PDB entry 5EYP | X-ray diffraction, 1.90 A resolution | chains A and B of the 3 polymer chains in the assembly

[Chain A]
Protein: Tubulin alpha chain
Organism: Ovis aries
UniProtKB: D0VWZ0 (D0VWZ0_SHEEP); numbering as in UniProt (aligned over 1-451)
Sequence (451 residues; numbered 1 to 451; the number before each row is that of its first residue):
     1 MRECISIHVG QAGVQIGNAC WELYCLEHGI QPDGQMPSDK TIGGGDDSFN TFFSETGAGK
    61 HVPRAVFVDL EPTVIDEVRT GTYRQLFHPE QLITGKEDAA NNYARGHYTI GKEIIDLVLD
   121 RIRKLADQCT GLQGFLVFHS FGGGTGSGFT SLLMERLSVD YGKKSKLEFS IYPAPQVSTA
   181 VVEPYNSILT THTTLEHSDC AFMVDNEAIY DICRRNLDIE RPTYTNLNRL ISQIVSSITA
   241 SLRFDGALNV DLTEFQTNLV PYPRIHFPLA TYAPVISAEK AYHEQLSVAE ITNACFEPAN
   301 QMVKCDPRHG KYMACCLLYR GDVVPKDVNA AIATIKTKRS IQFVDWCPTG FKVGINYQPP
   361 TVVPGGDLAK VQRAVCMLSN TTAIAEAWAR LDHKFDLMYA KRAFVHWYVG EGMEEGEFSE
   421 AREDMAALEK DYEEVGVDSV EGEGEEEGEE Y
Unresolved in the structure: 38-46, 438-451
Differences from the reference sequence: variant S232 (Gly in D0VWZ0), S340 (Thr in D0VWZ0)
Ligand contacts:
  - GTP (guanosine-5'-triphosphate): G10, Q11, A12, Q15, I16, D69, D98, A99, A100, N101, N102, S140, G142, G143, G144, T145, G146, I171, P173, V177, S178, T179, E183, N206, Y224, N228, I231
  - colchicine (LOC; N-[(7S)-1,2,3,10-tetramethoxy-9-oxo-6,7-dihydro-5H-benzo[d]heptalen-7-yl]ethanamide): N101, S178, T179, A180, V181

[Chain B]
Protein: Tubulin beta chain
Organism: Ovis aries
UniProtKB: D0VWY9 (D0VWY9_SHEEP); the author numbering skips numbers that UniProt does not, so the offset changes along the chain: 1-42 = UniProt 1-42; 45-360 = UniProt 43-358; 369-455 = UniProt 359-445
Sequence (445 residues; each row starts with the number of its first residue; note: 10 numbers in that range are skipped by the numbering (no residue carries them; nothing is unmodelled there)):
     1 MREIVHIQAG QCGNQIGAKF WEVISDEHGI DPTGSYHGDS DL
    45 QLERINVYYN EATGNKYVPR AILVDLEPGT MDSVRSGPFG QIFRPDNFVF GQSGAGNNWA
   105 KGHYTEGAEL VDSVLDVVRK ESESCDCLQG FQLTHSLGGG TGSGMGTLLI SKIREEYPDR
   165 IMNTFSVMPS PKVSDTVVEP YNATLSVHQL VENTDETYCI DNEALYDICF RTLKLTTPTY
   225 GDLNHLVSAT MSGVTTCLRF PGQLNADLRK LAVNMVPFPR LHFFMPGFAP LTSRGSQQYR
   285 ALTVPELTQQ MFDSKNMMAA CDPRHGRYLT VAAIFRGRMS MKEVDEQMLN VQNKNSSYFV
   345 EWIPNNVKTA VCDIPP
   369 RGLKMSATFI GNSTAIQELF KRISEQFTAM FRRKAFLHWY TGEGMDEMEF TEAESNMNDL
   429 VSEYQQYQDA TADEQGEFEE EEGEDEA
Unresolved in the structure: 279-284, 442-455
Differences from the reference sequence: variant C203 (Ser201 in D0VWY9), I318 (Val316 in D0VWY9)
Ligand contacts:
  - GDP (guanosine-5'-diphosphate): G10, Q11, C12, Q15, I16, D69, N101, S140, G142, G143, G144, T145, G146, S147, V171, P173, V177, D179, E183, N206, L209, Y224, L227, N228
  - colchicine (LOC; N-[(7S)-1,2,3,10-tetramethoxy-9-oxo-6,7-dihydro-5H-benzo[d]heptalen-7-yl]ethanamide): V238, C241, L242, L248, A250, D251, K254, L255, N258, M259, T314, V315, A316, I318, N350, K352, T353, A354, I378

[Interface between chain A and chain B]
Pairs across the interface (62):
  Q11(A) - N249(B)  hydrogen bond
  E71(A) - R2(B)  salt bridge
  E71(A) - N249(B)  hydrogen bond
  T73(A) - N249(B)
  V74(A) - N249(B)
  K96(A) - D130(B)  salt bridge
  K96(A) - C131(B)
  E97(A) - C131(B)
  E97(A) - L132(B)
  E97(A) - R164(B)  salt bridge
  E97(A) - R253(B)  salt bridge
  D98(A) - R2(B)  salt bridge
  D98(A) - K254(B)  salt bridge
  A100(A) - R253(B)
  A100(A) - K254(B)
  A100(A) - V257(B)
  N101(A) - K254(B)
  N101(A) - N258(B)
  R105(A) - R253(B)
  P175(A) - N349(B)
  T179(A) - K352(B)  hydrogen bond (backbone-side chain)
  A180(A) - N258(B)
  V181(A) - N258(B)  hydrogen bond (backbone-side chain)
  V181(A) - I347(B)  hydrophobic
  V181(A) - P348(B)
  V181(A) - N349(B)
  V181(A) - N350(B)
  V182(A) - V257(B)  hydrophobic
  V182(A) - N258(B)  hydrogen bond (backbone-side chain)
  R221(A) - M325(B)  hydrogen bond (side chain-backbone)
  R221(A) - K326(B)
  R221(A) - D329(B)  salt bridge
  K394(A) - P348(B)
  K394(A) - N349(B)  hydrogen bond
  L397(A) - E345(B)
  L397(A) - W346(B)
  L397(A) - P348(B)  hydrophobic
  L397(A) - A440(B)  hydrophobic
  M398(A) - W346(B)  hydrogen bond (backbone-backbone)
  M398(A) - P348(B)
  A400(A) - D441(B)
  K401(A) - F262(B)
  K401(A) - W346(B)
  K401(A) - T439(B)  hydrogen bond (side chain-backbone)
  K401(A) - D441(B)  salt bridge
  R402(A) - F262(B)
  A403(A) - P261(B)
  A403(A) - F262(B)  hydrophobic
  F404(A) - V257(B)
  F404(A) - N258(B)
  F404(A) - V260(B)
  F404(A) - P261(B)  hydrogen bond (backbone-backbone)
  F404(A) - T314(B)
  F404(A) - I347(B)  hydrophobic
  H406(A) - V260(B)
  H406(A) - P261(B)  hydrogen bond (side chain-backbone)
  H406(A) - F262(B)
  H406(A) - P263(B)
  W407(A) - R253(B)
  W407(A) - A256(B)  hydrogen bond (side chain-backbone)
  W407(A) - V257(B)  hydrogen bond (side chain-backbone)
  W407(A) - V260(B)  hydrogen bond (side chain-backbone)
Also at the interface, not in a pair above, chain A (28 interface residues in all): S178, E411
Also at the interface, not in a pair above, chain B (34 interface residues in all): D199, Q247, D251, M259, A438

[In short]
28 residues of chain A and 34 residues of chain B are in contact, with 14 hydrogen bonds and 8 salt bridges.
Polar pairs include E71(A)-R2(B), K96(A)-D130(B) and E97(A)-R164(B). Colchicine is bound between chain A and
chain B. Ligands of chain A: GTP.
Here chain A is Tubulin alpha chain and chain B is Tubulin beta chain, both from Ovis aries. Entry 5EYP
(Tubulin-darpin complex) was determined by X-ray diffraction, deposited together with 5EYL.
